3H1J - chains Q and U of the 20 polymer chains in the assembly; structure by X-ray diffraction, 3.00 A resolution.

[Chain Q]
Molecule: Mitochondrial cytochrome C1, heme protein
Source organism: Gallus gallus
Notes: EC 1.10.2.2
Sequence (241 residues; each row starts with the number of its first residue):
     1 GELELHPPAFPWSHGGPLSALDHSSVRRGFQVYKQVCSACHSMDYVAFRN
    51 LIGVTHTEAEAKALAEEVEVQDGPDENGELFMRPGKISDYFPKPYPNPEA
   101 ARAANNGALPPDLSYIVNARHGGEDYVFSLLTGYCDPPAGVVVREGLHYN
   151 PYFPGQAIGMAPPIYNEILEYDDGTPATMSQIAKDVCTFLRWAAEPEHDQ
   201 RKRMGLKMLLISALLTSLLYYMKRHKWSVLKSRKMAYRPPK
Bound ions: heme c Fe: His-41, Met-160
Small-molecule neighbours:
  - heme c (HEC): Val-32, Val-36, Cys-37, Ala-39, Cys-40, His-41, Asn-105, Ala-108, Leu-109, Pro-110, Pro-111, Leu-113, Ile-116, Arg-120, Tyr-126, Val-127, Leu-130, Leu-131, Phe-153, Ile-158, Gly-159, Met-160, Pro-163, Ile-164, Val-186, Leu-190
  - diundecyl phosphatidyl choline (PLC): Gln-200, Arg-203, Met-204, Lys-207, Met-208, Ile-211, Ser-212, Leu-215

[Chain U]
Molecule: Mitochondrial ubiquinol-cytochrome C reductase 11 kDa protein, complex III subunit VIII
Source organism: Gallus gallus
Notes: EC 1.10.2.2
Sequence (77 residues; each row starts with the number of its first residue):
     2 LRGSGEEEEEELVDPLTTIREHCEQTEKCVKARERLELCDARVSSRSHTE
    52 EQCTEELFDFLHARDHCVAHKLFNKLK
Unresolved in the structure: 2-11
Disulfides: Cys-24/Cys-68, Cys-40/Cys-54

[Chain Q / chain U interface]
Contacting residue pairs - 50 pairs, chain Q then chain U:
  Leu-3(Q) with Thr-55(U); Phe-59(U)
  Glu-4(Q) with Phe-59(U)
  Leu-5(Q) with Phe-59(U), hydrophobic; Leu-62(U), hydrophobic; His-63(U)
  Pro-8(Q) with Ala-70(U), hydrophobic
  Phe-10(Q) with Ala-70(U), hydrophobic; Phe-74(U), hydrophobic
  Pro-11(Q) with Ala-70(U); Phe-74(U), hydrophobic
  Trp-12(Q) with Phe-74(U), hydrophobic
  Arg-28(Q) with Lys-78(U)
  Thr-132(Q) with Arg-21(U), hydrogen bond (backbone-side chain)
  Pro-138(Q) with Cys-54(U); Thr-55(U); Leu-58(U)
  Ala-139(Q) with Asp-41(U); Val-44(U), hydrophobic; Gln-53(U); Cys-54(U), hydrogen bond (backbone-backbone)
  Gly-140(Q) with Val-44(U); Glu-52(U); Gln-53(U)
  Val-141(Q) with Gln-53(U); Thr-55(U)
  Tyr-149(Q) with Leu-58(U); Phe-59(U)
  Pro-151(Q) with Phe-59(U), hydrophobic; Leu-62(U), hydrophobic
  Tyr-152(Q) with Asp-66(U), hydrogen bond
  Gln-156(Q) with Phe-59(U)
  Asn-166(Q) with Leu-13(U); Asp-15(U)
  Glu-167(Q) with Glu-12(U); Leu-13(U)
  Asp-173(Q) with Lys-78(U), salt bridge
  Thr-175(Q) with Lys-78(U), hydrogen bond
  Thr-178(Q) with Leu-13(U); Val-14(U); Asp-15(U); Pro-16(U)
  Met-179(Q) with Asp-15(U)
  Ser-180(Q) with Asp-15(U), hydrogen bond; Leu-17(U); Leu-77(U)
  Gln-181(Q) with Leu-77(U); Lys-78(U), hydrogen bond (side chain-backbone)
  Lys-184(Q) with Phe-74(U); Lys-78(U), hydrogen bond (side chain-backbone)
Interface residues without a listed pair, chain Q (32 interface residues in all): Ala-9, Phe-128, Gly-133, Asp-136, Ala-177, Asp-185
Interface residues without a listed pair, chain U (26 interface residues in all): Ser-45, Glu-56, His-67, Leu-73

[Overview]
Chain Q and chain U form an interface of 32 and 26 residues respectively; the contacts include 7 hydrogen
bonds and 1 salt bridge. Polar pairs include Asp-173(Q)/Lys-78(U), Thr-132(Q)/Arg-21(U) and
Tyr-152(Q)/Asp-66(U). Chain Q binds heme c and diundecyl phosphatidyl choline.
Chain Q is Mitochondrial cytochrome C1, heme protein and chain U is Mitochondrial ubiquinol-cytochrome C
reductase 11 kDa protein, complex III subunit VIII, both from Gallus gallus; the structure, Stigmatellin-bound
cytochrome bc1 complex from chicken, was determined by X-ray diffraction, deposited together with 3H1H and
3H1I.
